PDB entry 7PQP | electron microscopy, 4.10 A resolution (low resolution: residue-level contacts below are approximate; hydrogen-bond / salt-bridge calls are withheld) | chains A and O of the 15 polymer chains in the assembly

== Chain A ==
Molecule: Tubulin beta chain
Source organism: Sus scrofa
UniProtKB: P02554 (TBB_PIG); numbering as in UniProt (aligned over 1-445)
Amino-acid sequence (445 residues; each row starts with the number of its first residue):
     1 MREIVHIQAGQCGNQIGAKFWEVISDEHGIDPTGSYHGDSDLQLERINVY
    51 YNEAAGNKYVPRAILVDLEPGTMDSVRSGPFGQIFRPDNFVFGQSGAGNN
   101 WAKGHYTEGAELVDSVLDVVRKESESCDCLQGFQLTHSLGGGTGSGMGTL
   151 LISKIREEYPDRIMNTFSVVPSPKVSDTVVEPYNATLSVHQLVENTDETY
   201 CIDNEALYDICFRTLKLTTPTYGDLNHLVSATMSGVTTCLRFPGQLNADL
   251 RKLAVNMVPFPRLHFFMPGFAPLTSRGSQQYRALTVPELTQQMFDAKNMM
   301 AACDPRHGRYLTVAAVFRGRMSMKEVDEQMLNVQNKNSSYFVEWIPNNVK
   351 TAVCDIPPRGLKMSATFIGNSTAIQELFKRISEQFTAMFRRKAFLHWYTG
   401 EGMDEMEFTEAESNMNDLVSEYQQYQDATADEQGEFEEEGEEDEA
Swiss-Prot annotation at these positions:
  - motif: Met1 to Ile4 (MREI motif)
  - binding site (GTP): Gln11, Glu69, Ser138, Gly142, Thr143, Gly144, Asn204, Asn226
  - binding site (Mg(2+)): Glu69
  - modified residue: Ser40 (Phosphoserine), Lys58 (N6-acetyllysine), Ser172 (Phosphoserine), Thr285 (Phosphothreonine), Thr290 (Phosphothreonine), Arg318 (Omega-N-methylarginine), Glu438 (5-glutamyl polyglutamate)
  - cross-link (Glycyl lysine isopeptide (Lys-Gly)): Lys58 (interchain with G-Cter in ubiquitin), Lys324 (interchain with G-Cter in ubiquitin)
  - natural variant: His37 (H37V: In 2nd form), Asn48 (N48S: In 2nd form), Ala55 to Asn57 (sequence variant, change not given here; In 2nd form), Ser275 (S275A: In 2nd form)

== Chain O ==
Molecule: Isoform Tau-F of Microtubule-associated protein tau
Source organism: Homo sapiens
UniProtKB: P10636 (TAU_HUMAN), isoform P10636-8; numbering as in UniProt (aligned over 202-395)
Amino-acid sequence (194 residues; numbered 202 to 395; the number before each row is that of its first residue):
   202 SPGTPGSRSRTPSLPTPPTREPKKVAVVRTPPKSPSSAKSRLQTAPVPMP
   252 DLKNVKSKIGSTENLKHQPGGGKVQIINKKLDLSNVQSKCGSKDNIKHVP
   302 GGGSVQIVYKPVDLSKVTSKCGSLGNIHHKPGGGQVEVKSEKLDFKDRVQ
   352 SKIGSLDNITHVPGGGNKKIETHKLTFRENAKAKTDHGAEIVYK
Swiss-Prot annotation at these positions:
  - modified residue: Ser214 (Phosphoserine)
  - glycosylation: Lys383 (N-linked (Glc) (glycation) lysine)
From the paper describing this entry:
  - conformationally variable residues: Lys340
  - post-translational modification sites: Ser235, Ser241, Ser262, Lys311, Lys340
  - post-translational modification sites: Ser237, Ser258, Lys274, Lys280, Lys281, Ser289, Ser324, Ser356 (citing earlier work)
  - post-translational modification sites: Lys234, Lys240, Lys259, Lys290, Lys321, Lys353, Lys370, Lys375 (proposed by the authors, not directly observed)

== How chain A and chain O interact ==
Residue-residue contacts - 33 pairs, chain A then chain O:
  Arg262(A) - Thr217(O)
  Arg390(A) - Pro206(O)
  Arg390(A) - Gly207(O)
  Arg390(A) - Ser208(O)
  Thr409(A) - Arg211(O)
  Glu410(A) - Arg211(O)
  Glu412(A) - Ser210(O)
  Glu412(A) - Arg211(O)
  Ser413(A) - Arg211(O)
  Ser413(A) - Pro213(O)
  Asn416(A) - Arg211(O)
  Asn416(A) - Thr212(O)
  Asp417(A) - Pro213(O)
  Ser420(A) - Pro213(O)
  Ser420(A) - Ser214(O)
  Glu421(A) - Thr217(O)
  Gln424(A) - Leu215(O)
  Gln424(A) - Pro216(O)
  Gln424(A) - Thr217(O)
  Tyr425(A) - Thr217(O)
  Tyr425(A) - Pro218(O)
  Asp431(A) - Arg221(O)
  Gln433(A) - Lys224(O)
  Gly434(A) - Glu222(O)
  Gly434(A) - Pro223(O)
  Gly434(A) - Lys224(O)
  Gly434(A) - Lys225(O)
  Glu435(A) - Pro223(O)
  Glu435(A) - Lys225(O)
  Phe436(A) - Arg221(O)
  Phe436(A) - Glu222(O)
  Phe436(A) - Pro223(O)
  Glu437(A) - Pro223(O)
Interface residues without a listed pair, chain A (19 interface residues in all): Thr386

== Overview ==
Chain A and chain O form an interface of 19 and 17 residues respectively. UniProt lists 8 GTP-binding residues
and Mg2+-binding residue Glu69(A) on chain A. From the paper: modification sites Ser235(O), Ser241(O) and
Ser262(O) among others; conformational variability at Lys340(O).
Chain A is Tubulin beta chain (Sus scrofa) and chain O is Isoform Tau-F of Microtubule-associated protein tau
(Homo sapiens); the structure, tau-microtubule structural ensemble based on CryoEM data, was determined by
electron microscopy together with 7PQC from the same study.
